Entry 6T6Z (X-ray diffraction, 1.70 A resolution); this record covers chain A.

== Chain A ==
Name: BotH
Organism: Streptomyces sp. BC16019
UniProtKB: K4MHV9 (K4MHV9_9ACTN); residues 2-293 here = UniProt positions 2-293
Amino-acid sequence (310 residues; numbered -16 to 293; the number before each row is that of its first residue; numbers below 1 keep their minus sign (His-16 is residue -16)):
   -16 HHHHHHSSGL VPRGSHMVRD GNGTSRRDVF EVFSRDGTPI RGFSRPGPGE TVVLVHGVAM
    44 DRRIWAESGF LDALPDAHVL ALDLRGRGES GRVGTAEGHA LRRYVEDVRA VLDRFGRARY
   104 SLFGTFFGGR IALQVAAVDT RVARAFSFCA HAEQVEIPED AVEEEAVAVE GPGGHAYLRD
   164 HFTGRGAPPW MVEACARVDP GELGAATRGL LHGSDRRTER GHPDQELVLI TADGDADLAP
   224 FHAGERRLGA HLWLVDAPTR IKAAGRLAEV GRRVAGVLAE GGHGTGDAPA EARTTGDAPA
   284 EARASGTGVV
Not modelled in the structure: -16 to 9, 263-293
Construct notes: expression tag (-16 to 1)
Ligand contacts: Bottromycin A2 derivative (MRB): Val41, Ala42, Phe109, Phe110, Arg113, Cys132, Val138, Glu139, Ile140, Pro141, Ala144, Val145, Glu148, Tyr160, Leu161, His164, Phe165, Met174, Thr190, Leu193, Ser197, Arg243, Ile244

== In short ==
Chain A binds Bottromycin A2 derivative.
Chain A is BotH (Streptomyces sp. BC16019); the structure, Structure of the Bottromycin epimerase BotH in
complex with a bottromycin A2 derivative, was determined by X-ray diffraction together with 6T6H, 6T6X, 6T6Y
and 6T70 from the same study.
